7WHM - chain A; structure by electron microscopy, 2.70 A resolution.

[Chain A]
Name: PPPDE domain-containing protein
Source organism: Bombyx mori cypovirus 1
UniProtKB: D0EZK7 (D0EZK7_CPVBM); residue numbers follow UniProt; this construct covers 1-1239
Sequence (1239 residues; row label = number of the first residue in the row):
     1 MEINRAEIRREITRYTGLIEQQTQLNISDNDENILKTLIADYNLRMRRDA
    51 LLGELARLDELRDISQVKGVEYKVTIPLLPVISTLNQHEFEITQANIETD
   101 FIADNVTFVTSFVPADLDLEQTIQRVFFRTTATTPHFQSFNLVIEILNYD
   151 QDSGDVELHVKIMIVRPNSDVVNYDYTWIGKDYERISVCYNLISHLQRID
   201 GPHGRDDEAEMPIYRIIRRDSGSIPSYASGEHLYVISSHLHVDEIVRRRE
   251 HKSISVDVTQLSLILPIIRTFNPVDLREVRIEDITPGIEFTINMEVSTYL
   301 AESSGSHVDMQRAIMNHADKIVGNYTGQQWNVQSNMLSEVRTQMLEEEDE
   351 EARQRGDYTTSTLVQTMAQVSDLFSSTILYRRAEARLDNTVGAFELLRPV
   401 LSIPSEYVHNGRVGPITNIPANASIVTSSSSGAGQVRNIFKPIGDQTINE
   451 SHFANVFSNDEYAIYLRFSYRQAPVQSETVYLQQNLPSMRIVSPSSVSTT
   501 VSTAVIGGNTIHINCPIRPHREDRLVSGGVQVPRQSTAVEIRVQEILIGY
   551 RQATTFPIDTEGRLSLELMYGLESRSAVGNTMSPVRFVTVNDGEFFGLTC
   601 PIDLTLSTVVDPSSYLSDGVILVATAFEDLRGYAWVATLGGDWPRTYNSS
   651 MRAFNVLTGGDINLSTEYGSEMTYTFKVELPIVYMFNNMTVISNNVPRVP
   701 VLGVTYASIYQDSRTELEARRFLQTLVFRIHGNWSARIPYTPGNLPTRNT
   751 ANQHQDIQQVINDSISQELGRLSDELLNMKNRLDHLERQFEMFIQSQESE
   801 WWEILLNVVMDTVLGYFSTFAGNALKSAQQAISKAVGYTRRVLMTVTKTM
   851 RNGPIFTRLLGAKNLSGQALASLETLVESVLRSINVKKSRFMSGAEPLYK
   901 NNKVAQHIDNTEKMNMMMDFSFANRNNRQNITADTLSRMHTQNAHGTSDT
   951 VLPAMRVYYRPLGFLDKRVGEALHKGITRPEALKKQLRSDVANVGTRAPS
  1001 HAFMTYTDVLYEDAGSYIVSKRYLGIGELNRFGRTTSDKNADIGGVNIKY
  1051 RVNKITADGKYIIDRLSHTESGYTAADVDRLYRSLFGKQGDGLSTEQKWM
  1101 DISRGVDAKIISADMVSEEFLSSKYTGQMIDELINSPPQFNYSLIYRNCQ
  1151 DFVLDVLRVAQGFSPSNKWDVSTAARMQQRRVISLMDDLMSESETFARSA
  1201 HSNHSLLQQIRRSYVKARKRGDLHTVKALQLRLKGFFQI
Disordered / not traced: 1-25
Reported in the primary citation:
  - contacts within the chain: L373-F374

[Summary]
From the paper: contacts within the chain involving F374 and L373.
Chain A is PPPDE domain-containing protein (Bombyx mori cypovirus 1); the structure, Closed spike of Bombyx
mori cytoplasmic polyhedrosis virus, was determined by electron microscopy, deposited together with 7WHN and
7WHP.
